Entry 7RM4 (X-ray diffraction, 3.33 A resolution); this record covers chains A and D of the 5 polymer chains in the assembly.

# Chain A
Protein: HLA class I histocompatibility antigen, A alpha chain
From: Homo sapiens
UniProt: P04439 (HLAA_HUMAN); residues 1-275 here correspond to UniProt positions 25-299 (UniProt number = residue number + 24)
Amino-acid sequence (275 residues; numbered 1 to 275; the number before each row is that of its first residue):
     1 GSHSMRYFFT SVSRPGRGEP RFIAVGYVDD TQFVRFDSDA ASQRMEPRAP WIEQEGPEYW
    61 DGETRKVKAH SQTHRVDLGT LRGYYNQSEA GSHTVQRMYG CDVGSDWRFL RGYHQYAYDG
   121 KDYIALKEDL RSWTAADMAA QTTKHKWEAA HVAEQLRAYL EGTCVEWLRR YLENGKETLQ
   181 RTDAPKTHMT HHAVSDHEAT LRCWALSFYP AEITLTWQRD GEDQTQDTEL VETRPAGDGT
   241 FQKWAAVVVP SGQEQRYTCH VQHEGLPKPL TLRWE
Disulfides: C101-C164, C203-C259
Differences from the reference sequence: conflict G62 (Gln86 in P04439), K66 (Asn90 in P04439), H70 (Gln94 in P04439), H74 (Asp98 in P04439), V95 (Ile119 in P04439), R97 (Ile121 in P04439), W107 (Gly131 in P04439), H114 (Arg138 in P04439), Y116 (Asp140 in P04439), K127 (Asn151 in P04439), T142 (Ile166 in P04439), H145 (Arg169 in P04439), V152 (Glu176 in P04439), E161 (Asp185 in P04439), A184 (Pro208 in P04439), A193 (Pro217 in P04439), V194 (Ile218 in P04439), S207 (Gly231 in P04439), Q253 (Glu277 in P04439)
Swiss-Prot annotation at these positions:
  - region: E275 (Connecting peptide)
  - binding site (a peptide antigen): Y7, T73, Y84, T143, K146, Y159, Y171
  - modified residue: Y59 (Sulfotyrosine)
  - glycosylation: N86 (N-linked (GlcNAc...) asparagine)

# Chain D
Protein: 6-11 T cell receptor beta chain
From: Homo sapiens
Amino-acid sequence (246 residues; numbered 0 to 245; the number before each row is that of its first residue; numbering starts at 0):
     0 MEAGVAQSPR YKIIEKRQSV AFWCNPISGH ATLYWYQQIL GQGPKLLIQF QNNGVVDDSQ
    60 LPKDRFSAER LKGVDSTLKI QPAKLEDSAV YLCASSLDPG DTGELFFGEG SRLTVLEDLK
   120 NVFPPEVAVF EPSEAEISHT QKATLVCLAT GFYPDHVELS WWVNGKEVHS GVCTDPQPLK
   180 EQPALNDSRY ALSSRLRVSA TFWQNPRNHF RCQVQFYGLS ENDEWTQDRA KPVTQIVSAE
   240 AWGRAD
Disordered / not traced: 0-1, 245
Disulfides: C23-C92, C146-C211

# Interface between chain A and chain D
Pairs across the interface (8; chain A residue first):
  R75(A) - V54(D)  hydrogen bond (side chain-backbone)
  R75(A) - V55(D)  hydrogen bond (side chain-backbone)
  K146(A) - D97(D)
  A149(A) - G99(D)
  A149(A) - D100(D)  hydrogen bond (backbone-backbone)
  A150(A) - P98(D)
  A150(A) - G99(D)
  H151(A) - D100(D)  salt bridge
Also at the interface, not in a pair above, chain A (7 interface residues in all): Q72, V76
Also at the interface, not in a pair above, chain D (7 interface residues in all): Q50
From the paper, about this interface:
  - residue pairs: R75(A)-V54(D) (hydrogen bond), V55(D)-R75(A) (hydrogen bond)
  - interface residues, chain D: D100(D)

# Summary
The chain A/chain D interface involves 7 residues from each chain; the contacts include 3 hydrogen bonds and 1
salt bridge. Among the polar pairs are H151(A)-D100(D), R75(A)-V54(D) and R75(A)-V55(D). The paper describes
hydrogen bonds between R75(A) and V54(D) and V55(D) and R75(A). From the paper: the interface residue D100(D).
Here chain A is HLA class I histocompatibility antigen, A alpha chain and chain D is 6-11 T cell receptor beta
chain, both from Homo sapiens. Entry 7RM4 (Neoantigen p53R175H-specific TCR 6-11 binds to p53R175H-HLA-A2) was
determined by X-ray diffraction.
